Entry 8TRC (electron microscopy, 3.30 A resolution); this record covers chains A and B.

# Chain A (and B)
Protein: Metabotropic glutamate receptor 3
Organism: Rattus norvegicus
Notes: chain B of this document is another copy of the same molecule, construct and numbering; everything in this record applies to it too
UniProtKB: P31422 (GRM3_RAT); residue numbers follow UniProt; this construct covers 1-879
Amino-acid sequence (921 residues; row label = number of the first residue in the row):
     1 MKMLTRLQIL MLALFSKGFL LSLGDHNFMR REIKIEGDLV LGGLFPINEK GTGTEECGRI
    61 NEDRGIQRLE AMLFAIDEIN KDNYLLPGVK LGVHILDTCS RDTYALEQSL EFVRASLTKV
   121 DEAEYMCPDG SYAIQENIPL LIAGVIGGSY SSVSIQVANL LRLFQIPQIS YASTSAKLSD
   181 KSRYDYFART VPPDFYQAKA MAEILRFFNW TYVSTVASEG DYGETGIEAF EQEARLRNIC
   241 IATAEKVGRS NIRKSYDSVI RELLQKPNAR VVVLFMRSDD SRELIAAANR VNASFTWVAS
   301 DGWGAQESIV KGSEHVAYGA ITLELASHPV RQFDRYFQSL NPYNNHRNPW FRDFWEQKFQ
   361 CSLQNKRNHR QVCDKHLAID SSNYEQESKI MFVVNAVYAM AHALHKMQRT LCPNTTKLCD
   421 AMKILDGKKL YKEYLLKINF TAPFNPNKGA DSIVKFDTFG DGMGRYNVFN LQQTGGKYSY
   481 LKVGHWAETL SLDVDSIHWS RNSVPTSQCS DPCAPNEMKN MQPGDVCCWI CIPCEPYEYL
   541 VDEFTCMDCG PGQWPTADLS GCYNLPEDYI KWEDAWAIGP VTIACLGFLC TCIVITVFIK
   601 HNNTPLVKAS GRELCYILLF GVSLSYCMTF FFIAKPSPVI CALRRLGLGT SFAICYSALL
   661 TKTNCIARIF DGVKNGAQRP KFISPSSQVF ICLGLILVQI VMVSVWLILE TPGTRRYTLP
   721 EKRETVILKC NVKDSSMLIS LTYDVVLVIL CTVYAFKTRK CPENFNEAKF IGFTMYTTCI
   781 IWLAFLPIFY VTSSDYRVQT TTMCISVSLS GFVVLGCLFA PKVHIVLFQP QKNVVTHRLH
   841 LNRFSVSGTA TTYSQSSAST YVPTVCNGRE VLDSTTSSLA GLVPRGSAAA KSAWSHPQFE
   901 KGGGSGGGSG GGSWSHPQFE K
Disordered / not traced: 1-30, 120-136, 365-370, 474-477, 523-524, 535-536, 600-608, 670-684, 823-921
Sequence notes: expression tag (880-921)
Disulfide bonds: Cys57-Cys99, Cys240-Cys527, Cys361-Cys373, Cys412-Cys419, Cys509-Cys528, Cys513-Cys531, Cys534-Cys546, Cys549-Cys562
Residues lining bound ligands: Z99 (2-[(1S,2S)-2-carboxycyclopropyl]-3-(9H-xanthen-9-yl)-D-alanine): Arg64, Arg68, Ser149, Tyr150, Ser151, Ala172, Ser173, Thr174, Ser175, Asp194, Asp221, Tyr222, Arg277, Asp301, Gly302, Lys389
UniProt features mapped onto this chain:
  - binding site (L-glutamate): Arg68, Ser151, Ala172 to Thr174, Tyr222, Asp301, Lys389
  - glycosylation (N-linked (GlcNAc...) asparagine): Asn209, Asn292, Asn414, Asn439
What the authors report for this chain:
  - mutagenesis - L750A: decreased signaling in response to PAM
  - mutagenesis - L750A: decreased signaling in response to Glutamate
  - mutagenesis - T742A, L750A: increased localization to glutamate
  - mutagenesis - V746A, V753A, V791A: decreased localization to glutamate
  - mutagenesis - V746A, V753A: increased signaling in response to glutamate
  - mutagenesis - V639A, I708A: increased signaling in response to agonist
  - mutagenesis - V639A, I708A: increased signaling in response to PAM
  - mutagenesis - V639A, I708A: unchanged expression
  - mutagenesis - V639A, I708A: increased localization to either ligand
  - mutagenesis - I780A: abolished signaling in response to either ligand
  - mutagenesis - I781A: abolished signaling
  - mutagenesis - I780A: abolished localization to glutamate
  - mutagenesis - I780A: abolished localization to PAM
  - mutagenesis - I781A, I788A: decreased localization to PAM
  - mutagenesis - I781A, I788A: unchanged localization to glutamate
  - mutagenesis - V639A, I708A: increased localization to agonist
  - mutagenesis - I780A: abolished signaling in response to glutamate
  - mutagenesis - I780A: abolished signaling in response to PAM

# How chain A and chain B interact
Contacting residue pairs (23; chain A residue first):
  Leu106(A) with Leu163(B), hydrophobic
  Glu107(A) with Leu117(B); Thr118(B); Lys119(B)
  Leu110(A) with Val113(B), hydrophobic; Phe164(B), hydrophobic
  Val113(A) with Leu110(B), hydrophobic
  Leu117(A) with Glu107(B)
  Thr118(A) with Glu107(B)
  Lys119(A) with Glu107(B)
  Gln156(A) with Leu163(B)
  Asn159(A) with Arg162(B); Leu163(B)
  Leu160(A) with Leu163(B)
  Arg162(A) with Asn159(B); Arg162(B)
  Leu163(A) with Leu106(B), hydrophobic; Gln156(B); Asn159(B); Leu160(B)
  Phe164(A) with Leu110(B), hydrophobic
  Ser182(A) with Arg183(B), hydrogen bond (backbone-side chain)
  Arg183(A) with Ser182(B), hydrogen bond (side chain-backbone)

# Summary
The chain A/chain B interface involves 15 residues from each chain; the contacts include 2 hydrogen bonds. The
hydrogen-bonded pair is Ser182(A)-Arg183(B). From the paper: V746A, V753A and V791A of chain A reduce
localization to glutamate; T742A and L750A of chain A increase localization to glutamate; 10 substitutions
were tested in all.
Both chains are Metabotropic glutamate receptor 3 (Rattus norvegicus). Entry 8TRC (mGluR3 in the presence of
the antagonist LY 341495 and positive allosteric modulator VU6023326) was determined by electron microscopy
(same publication as 8TQB, 8TR0 and 8TR2).
